Entry 8W69 (electron microscopy, 3.60 A resolution); this record covers chains A and D of the 9 polymer chains in the assembly.

# Chain A (and D)
Name: peptidase Do
Source organism: Escherichia coli
Notes: chain D of this document is another copy of the same molecule, construct and numbering; everything in this record applies to it too
Reference sequence: C3SRW2 (C3SRW2_ECOLX); numbering as in UniProt (aligned over 1-455)
Amino-acid sequence (463 residues; each row starts with the number of its first residue):
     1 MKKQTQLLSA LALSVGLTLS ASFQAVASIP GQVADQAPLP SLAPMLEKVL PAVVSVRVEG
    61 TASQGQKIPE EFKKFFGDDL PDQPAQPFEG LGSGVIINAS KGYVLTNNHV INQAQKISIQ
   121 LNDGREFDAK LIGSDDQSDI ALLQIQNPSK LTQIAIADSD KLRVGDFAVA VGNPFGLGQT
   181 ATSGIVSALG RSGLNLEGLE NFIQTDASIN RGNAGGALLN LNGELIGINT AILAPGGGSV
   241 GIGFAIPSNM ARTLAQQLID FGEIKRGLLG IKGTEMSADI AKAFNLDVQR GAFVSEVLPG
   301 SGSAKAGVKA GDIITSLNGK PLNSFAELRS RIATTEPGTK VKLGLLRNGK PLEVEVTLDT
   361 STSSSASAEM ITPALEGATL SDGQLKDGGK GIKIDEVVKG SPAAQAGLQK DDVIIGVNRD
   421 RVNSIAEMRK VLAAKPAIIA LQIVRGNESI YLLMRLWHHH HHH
Not modelled in the structure: 1-37, 62-85, 362-463 (chain D: 1-364, 456-463)
Construct notes: engineered mutation Ala214 (Ser in C3SRW2); expression tag (456-463)
From the paper describing this entry:
  - catalytic residues: His109, Asp139
  - mutagenesis - S214A: abolished catalytic activity (proposed by the authors, not directly observed)

# Interface between chain A and chain D
Pairs across the interface (17):
  Thr274(A) - Leu453(D)
  Ser277(A) - Ile438(D)
  Asp279(A) - Ala437(D)
  Asp279(A) - Ile438(D)  hydrogen bond (side chain-backbone)
  Phe284(A) - Asn418(D)
  Phe284(A) - Arg419(D)
  Phe293(A) - Leu453(D)  hydrophobic
  Ser295(A) - Ile450(D)
  Ser295(A) - Tyr451(D)  hydrogen bond (backbone-backbone)
  Glu296(A) - Glu448(D)
  Glu296(A) - Ile450(D)
  Val297(A) - Glu448(D)
  Pro299(A) - Glu448(D)
  Ala310(A) - Ser449(D)
  Ala310(A) - Tyr451(D)
  Gly311(A) - Tyr451(D)
  Asn348(A) - Arg419(D)
Interface residues without a listed pair, chain A (13 interface residues in all): Ile280
Interface residues without a listed pair, chain D (10 interface residues in all): Ala440

# Overview
13 residues of chain A and 10 residues of chain D are in contact, with 2 hydrogen bonds. Among the polar pairs
are Asp279(A)-Ile438(D) and Ser295(A)-Tyr451(D). The paper reports catalytic residues His109(A) and Asp139(A);
S214A of chain A abolishes catalytic activity.
Both chains are peptidase Do (Escherichia coli). Entry 8W69 (DegQ-b-casein complex) was determined by electron
microscopy, deposited together with 8KIC.
